Entry 6J8G (electron microscopy, 3.20 A resolution); this record covers chains C and A of the 3 polymer chains in the assembly.

== Chain C ==
Name: Sodium channel subunit beta-2
Organism: Homo sapiens
Reference sequence: O60939 (SCN2B_HUMAN); residue numbers follow UniProt; this construct covers 1-215
Amino-acid sequence (215 residues; each row starts with the number of its first residue):
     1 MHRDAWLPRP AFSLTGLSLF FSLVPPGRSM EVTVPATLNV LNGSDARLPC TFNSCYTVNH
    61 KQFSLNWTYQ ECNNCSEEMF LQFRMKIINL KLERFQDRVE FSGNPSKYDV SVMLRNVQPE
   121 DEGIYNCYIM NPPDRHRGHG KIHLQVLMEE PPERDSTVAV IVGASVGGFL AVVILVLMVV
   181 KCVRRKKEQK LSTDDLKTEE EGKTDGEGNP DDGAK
Not modelled in the structure: 1-28, 149-215
Disulfide bonds: Cys50-Cys127, Cys72-Cys75
Covalently attached groups: N-acetylglucosamine (NAG) linked to Asn66
Curated features (UniProtKB/Swiss-Prot):
  - site (Binds SCN2A): Tyr56, Arg135
  - modified residue: Ser192 (Phosphoserine), Thr204 (Phosphothreonine)
  - glycosylation (N-linked (GlcNAc...) asparagine): Asn42, Asn66, Asn74
  - natural variant: Arg28 (R28Q: In ATFB14; R28W: In ATFB14), Asp211 (D211G: Found in a patient with Brugada syndrome; uncertain significance)
  - mutagenesis: Cys55 (C55A/S: Does not bind alpha subunit. Loss of ability to protect alpha subunit from inhibition by the spider protoxin-II)

== Chain A ==
Name: Sodium channel protein type 9 subunit alpha
Organism: Homo sapiens
Reference sequence: Q15858 (SCN9A_HUMAN); numbering as in UniProt (aligned over 1-1988)
Amino-acid sequence (2031 residues; row label = number of the first residue in the row; numbers below 1 keep their minus sign (Met-42 is residue -42)):
   -42 MASWSHPQFE KGGGARGGSG GGSWSHPQFE KGFDYKDDDD KGTMAMLPPP GPQSFVHFTK
    18 QSLALIEQRI AERKSKEPKE EKKDDDEEAP KPSSDLEAGK QLPFIYGDIP PGMVSEPLED
    78 LDPYYADKKT FIVLNKGKTI FRFNATPALY MLSPFSPLRR ISIKILVHSL FSMLIMCTIL
   138 TNCIFMTMNN PPDWTKNVEY TFTGIYTFES LVKILARGFC VGEFTFLRDP WNWLDFVVIV
   198 FAYLTEFVNL GNVSALRTFR VLRALKTISV IPGLKTIVGA LIQSVKKLSD VMILTVFCLS
   258 VFALIGLQLF MGNLKHKCFR NSLENNETLE SIMNTLESEE DFRKYFYYLE GSKDALLCGF
   318 STDSGQCPEG YTCVKIGRNP DYGYTSFDTF SWAFLALFRL MTQDYWENLY QQTLRAAGKT
   378 YMIFFVVVIF LGSFYLINLI LAVVAMAYKE QNQANIEEAK QKELEFQQML DRLKKEQEEA
   438 EAIAAAAAEY TSIRRSRIMG LSESSSETSK LSSKSAKERR NRRKKKNQKK LSSGEEKGDA
   498 EKLSKSESED SIRRKSFHLG VEGHRRAHEK RLSTPNQSPL SIRGSLFSAR RSSRTSLFSF
   558 KGRGRDIGSE TEFADDEHSI FGDNESRRGS LFVPHRPQER RSSNISQASR SPPMLPVNGK
   618 MHSAVDCNGV VSLVDGRSAL MLPNGQLLPE VIIDKATSDD SGTTNQIHKK RRCSSYLLSE
   678 DMLNDPNLRQ RAMSRASILT NTVEELEESR QKCPPWWYRF AHKFLIWNCS PYWIKFKKCI
   738 YFIVMDPFVD LAITICIVLN TLFMAMEHHP MTEEFKNVLA IGNLVFTGIF AAEMVLKLIA
   798 MDPYEYFQVG WNIFDSLIVT LSLVELFLAD VEGLSVLRSF RLLRVFKLAK SWPTLNMLIK
   858 IIGNSVGALG NLTLVLAIIV FIFAVVGMQL FGKSYKECVC KINDDCTLPR WHMNDFFHSF
   918 LIVFRVLCGE WIETMWDCME VAGQAMCLIV YMMVMVIGNL VVLNLFLALL LSSFSSDNLT
   978 AIEEDPDANN LQIAVTRIKK GINYVKQTLR EFILKAFSKK PKISREIRQA EDLNTKKENY
  1038 ISNHTLAEMS KGHNFLKEKD KISGFGSSVD KHLMEDSDGQ SFIHNPSLTV TVPIAPGESD
  1098 LENMNAEELS SDSDSEYSKV RLNRSSSSEC STVDNPLPGE GEEAEAEPMN SDEPEACFTD
  1158 GCVWRFSCCQ VNIESGKGKI WWNIRKTCYK IVEHSWFESF IVLMILLSSG ALAFEDIYIE
  1218 RKKTIKIILE YADKIFTYIF ILEMLLKWIA YGYKTYFTNA WCWLDFLIVD VSLVTLVANT
  1278 LGYSDLGPIK SLRTLRALRP LRALSRFEGM RVVVNALIGA IPSIMNVLLV CLIFWLIFSI
  1338 MGVNLFAGKF YECINTTDGS RFPASQVPNR SECFALMNVS QNVRWKNLKV NFDNVGLGYL
  1398 SLLQVATFKG WTIIMYAAVD SVNVDKQPKY EYSLYMYIYF VVFIIFGSFF TLNLFIGVII
  1458 DNFNQQKKKL GGQDIFMTEE QKKYYNAMKK LGSKKPQKPI PRPGNKIQGC IFDLVTNQAF
  1518 DISIMVLICL NMVTMMVEKE GQSQHMTEVL YWINVVFIIL FTGECVLKLI SLRHYYFTVG
  1578 WNIFDFVVVI ISIVGMFLAD LIETYFVSPT LFRVIRLARI GRILRLVKGA KGIRTLLFAL
  1638 MMSLPALFNI GLLLFLVMFI YAIFGMSNFA YVKKEDGIND MFNFETFGNS MICLFQITTS
  1698 AGWDGLLAPI LNSKPPDCDP KKVHPGSSVE GDCGNPSVGI FYFVSYIIIS FLVVVNMYIA
  1758 VILENFSVAT EESTEPLSED DFEMFYEVWE KFDPDATQFI EFSKLSDFAA ALDPPLLIAK
  1818 PNKVQLIAMD LPMVSGDRIH CLDILFAFTK RVLGESGEMD SLRSQMEERF MSANPSKVSY
  1878 EPITTTLKRK QEDVSATVIQ RAYRRYRLRQ NVKNISSIYI KDGDRDDDLL NKKDMAFDNV
  1938 NENSSPEKTD ATSSTTSPPS YDSVTKPDKE KYEQDRTEKE DKGKDSKESK K
Not modelled in the structure: -42 to 113, 418-725, 826-830, 973-1174, 1769-1988
Disulfide bonds: Cys275-Cys324, Cys897-Cys903, Cys935-Cys944, Cys1350-Cys1370, Cys1715-Cys1730
Covalently attached groups: N-acetylglucosamine (NAG) linked to Asn283, Asn1352, Asn1366, Asn1375
Construct notes: expression tag (-42 to 0); variant Lys406 (Glu in Q15858)
Residues lining bound ligands: Saxitoxin (9SL; [(3aS,4R,10aS)-2,6-diamino-10,10-dihydroxy-3a,4,9,10-tetrahydro-3H,8H-pyrrolo[1,2-c]purin-4-yl]methyl carbamate): Tyr362, Glu364, Arg922, Glu927, Glu930, Phe1405, Lys1406, Gly1407, Trp1408, Thr1409, Ile1410, Ala1698, Gly1699, Asp1701
Curated features (UniProtKB/Swiss-Prot):
  - site (Is directly targeted by the spider protoxin-II): Glu822, Asp827
  - modified residue: Ser1490 (Phosphoserine)
  - glycosylation (N-linked (GlcNAc...) asparagine): Asn209, Asn283, Asn1352, Asn1366, Asn1375
  - natural variant: Gln10 (Q10R: In PERYTHM), Ile62 (I62V: Found in a patient with febrile seizures; uncertain significance), Pro149 (P149Q: Found in a patient with febrile seizures; uncertain significance), Phe216 (F216S: In PERYTHM), Ser241 (S241T: In PERYTHM), Asn395 (N395K: In PERYTHM), Asn641 (N641Y: Found in patients with febrile seizures plus; uncertain significance), Cys710 (C710Y: Found in a patient with severe myoclonic epilepsy in infancy; uncertain significance), Ile859 (I859T: In PERYTHM), Leu869 (L869F: In PERYTHM; L869H: In PERYTHM), Arg907 (R907Q: In CIP), Arg1007 (R1007C: In PEXPD), 11 further natural variant entries in UniProt
  - mutagenesis: Glu764 (E764Q: 5-fold less blocked by the spider huwentoxin-IV), Ile778 (I778A: 5-fold less inhibited by the spider protoxin-II), Glu822 (E822A: No change in inhibition (IC(50)) by the spider protoxin-II, but has a significant impact on channel activation by shifiting the V(50) towart 0 mV when targeted by protoxin-II ...), Leu823 (L823A: 9-fold less inhibited by the spider protoxin-II), Phe824 (F824A: 4-fold less inhibited by the spider protoxin-II; F824C: Less inhibited by the spider protoxin-II), Leu825 (L825A: No change in inhibition by the spider protoxin-II; L825C: 19-fold less blocked by the spider huwentoxin-IV), Ala826 (A826L: 8-fold less inhibited by the spider protoxin-II), Asp827 (D827A: 13-fold less blocked by the spider huwentoxin-IV, 3-fold less inhibited by the spider protoxin-II, and has a significant impact on channel activation by shifiting the V(50) towart 0 mV when ...), Glu829 (E829C: 400-fold less blocked by the spider huwentoxin-IV), Thr1409 to Ile1410 (Important increase in inhibition by saxitoxin and little increase in inhibition by tetrodotoxin), Ser1490 (S1490A: Abolishes stimulation by agents that stimulate PKC activity; S1490D/E: Increases current amplitude), Asp1597 (D1597A: Decrease of the inhibition of fast inactivation produced by scorpion alpha-toxins CvIV4 and AaH2 on this channel), 2 further mutagenesis entries in UniProt

== Interface between chain C and chain A ==
Pairs across the interface - 6 pairs, chain C then chain A:
  Cys55(C) - Cys895(A)  disulfide
  Cys55(C) - Lys898(A)
  Tyr56(C) - Glu894(A)  hydrogen bond (side chain-backbone)
  Tyr56(C) - Cys895(A)  hydrogen bond (side chain-backbone)
  Tyr56(C) - Cys897(A)
  Tyr56(C) - Lys898(A)
Also at the interface, not in a pair above, chain C (4 interface residues in all): Pro133, Asp134
Also at the interface, not in a pair above, chain A (5 interface residues in all): Val896
Inter-chain disulfides: Cys55(C)-Cys895(A)

== Overview ==
4 residues of chain C and 5 residues of chain A are in contact; the contacts include 1 disulfide bond and 2
hydrogen bonds. Among the polar pairs are Tyr56(C)-Glu894(A) and Tyr56(C)-Cys895(A). Bound to chain A:
Saxitoxin. N-acetylglucosamine is covalently linked to Asn66(C).
Here chain C is Sodium channel subunit beta-2 and chain A is Sodium channel protein type 9 subunit alpha, both
from Homo sapiens. Entry 6J8G (Structure of human voltage-gated sodium channel Nav1.7 in complex with
auxiliary beta subunits, huwentoxin-IV and saxitoxin ...) was determined by electron microscopy, deposited
together with 6J8H, 6J8I and 6J8J.
